Entry 7QCD (electron microscopy, 8.00 A resolution (low resolution: residue-level contacts below are approximate; hydrogen-bond / salt-bridge calls are withheld)); this record covers chains B and F of the 6 polymer chains in the assembly.

== Chain B ==
Molecule: Structural maintenance of chromosomes protein 6
Source organism: Saccharomyces cerevisiae (strain ATCC 204508 / S288c)
UniProtKB: Q12749 (SMC6_YEAST); numbering as in UniProt (aligned over 1-1114)
Chain sequence (1114 residues; row label = number of the first residue in the row):
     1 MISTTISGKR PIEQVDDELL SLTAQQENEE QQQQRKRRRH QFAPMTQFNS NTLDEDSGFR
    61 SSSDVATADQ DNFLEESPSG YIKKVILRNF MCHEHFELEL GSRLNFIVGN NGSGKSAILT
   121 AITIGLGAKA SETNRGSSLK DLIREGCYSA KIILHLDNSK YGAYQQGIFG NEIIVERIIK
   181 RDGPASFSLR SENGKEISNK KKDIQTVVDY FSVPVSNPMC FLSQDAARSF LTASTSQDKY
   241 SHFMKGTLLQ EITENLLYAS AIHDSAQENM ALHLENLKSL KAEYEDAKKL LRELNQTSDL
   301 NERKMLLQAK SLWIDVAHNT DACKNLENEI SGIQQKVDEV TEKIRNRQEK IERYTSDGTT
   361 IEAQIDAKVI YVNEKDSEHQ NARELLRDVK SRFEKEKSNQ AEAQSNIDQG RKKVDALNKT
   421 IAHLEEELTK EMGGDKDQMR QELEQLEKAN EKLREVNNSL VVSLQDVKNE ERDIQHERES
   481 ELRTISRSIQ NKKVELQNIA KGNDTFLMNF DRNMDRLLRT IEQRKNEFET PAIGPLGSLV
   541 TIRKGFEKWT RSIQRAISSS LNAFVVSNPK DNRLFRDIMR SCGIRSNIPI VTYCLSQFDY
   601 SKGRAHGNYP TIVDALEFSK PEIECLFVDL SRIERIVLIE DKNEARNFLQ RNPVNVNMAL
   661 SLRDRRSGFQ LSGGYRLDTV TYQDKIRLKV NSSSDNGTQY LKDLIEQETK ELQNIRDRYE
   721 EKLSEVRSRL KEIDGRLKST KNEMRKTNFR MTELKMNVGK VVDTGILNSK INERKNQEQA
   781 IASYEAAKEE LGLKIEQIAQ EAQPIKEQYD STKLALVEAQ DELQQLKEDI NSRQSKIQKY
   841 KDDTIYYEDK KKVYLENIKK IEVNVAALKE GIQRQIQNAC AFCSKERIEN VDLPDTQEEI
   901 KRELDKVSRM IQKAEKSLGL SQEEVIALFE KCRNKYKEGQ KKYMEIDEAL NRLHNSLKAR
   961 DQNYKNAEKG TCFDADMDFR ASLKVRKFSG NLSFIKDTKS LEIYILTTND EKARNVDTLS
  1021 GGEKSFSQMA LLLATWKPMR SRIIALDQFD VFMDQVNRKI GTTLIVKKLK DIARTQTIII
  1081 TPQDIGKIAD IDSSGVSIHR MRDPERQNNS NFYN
Disordered / not traced: 1-73, 214, 290-291, 371-386, 432-435, 806-813, 920-921, 1105-1114
Construct notes: engineered mutation Gln1048 (Glu in Q12749)

== Chain F ==
Molecule: Non-structural maintenance of chromosome element 4
Source organism: Saccharomyces cerevisiae (strain ATCC 204508 / S288c)
UniProtKB: P43124 (NSE4_YEAST); the construct has insertions or renumbered stretches relative to UniProt, so the offset changes along the chain: 1-124 = UniProt 1-124; 145-202 = UniProt 125-182; 213-402 = UniProt 213-402
Chain sequence (715 residues; each row starts with the number of its first residue; note: 30 numbers in that range are skipped by the numbering (no residue carries them; nothing is unmodelled there); a row labelled like 202A-202Z holds insertion residues (202A, then the next letters in order)):
     1 MSSTVISRKR RNSTVTEPDS SGETRKQKKS RSDEKSSSSK DGDPQLEFKV LQGYRDLESE
    61 MHKGRAQVTR TGDIGVAMDN LNAVDSLFNK VIGIKNNGLF AHDARAMVSI SELAQISVRN
   121 LKFD
   145 DSRSMVNLEN IVNSLKRYML KEHFKLNNIA ENRNDLTLAA DEQSAADQQE ESDGDIDR
202A-202Z TPDDNHTDKATSSFKATSMRHSYLQQ
203A-203D FSHY
   213 NEFSQFNWFR IGALYNTISK NAPITDHLMG PLSIEKKPRV LTQRRRNNDQ VGEKITAEKI
   273 TQHSLNSTQQ ETTPEQVKKC FKKLSKKLGP EGSINLFKFI IDPNSFSRSI ENLFYTSFLI
   333 KEGKLLMEHD EEGLPTIKIK QSISHTDSRS KEIERQRRRA AHQNHIIFQM DMPTWRKLIK
   393 KYNITSPFLD GSSGMAEIGT GFPFDPHYVE VLGERMHYVD VGPRDGTPVL FLHGNPTSSY
   453 VWRNIIPHVA PTHRCIAPDL IGMGKSDKPD LGYFFDDHVR FMDAFIEALG LEEVVLVIHD
   513 WGSALGFHWA KRNPERVKGI AFMEFIRPIP TWDEWPEFAR ETFQAFRTTD VGRKLIIDQN
   573 VFIEGTLPMG VVRPLTEVEM DHYREPFLNP VDREPLWRFP NELPIAGEPA NIVALVEEYM
   633 DWLHQSPVPK LLFWGTPGVL IPPAEAARLA KSLPNCKAVD IGPGLNLLQE DNPDLIGSEI
   693 ARWLSTLEIS GGSEQKLISE EDL
Disordered / not traced: 1-39, 145-183, 202A-202Z, 203A-203D, 246-282, 403-715
Construct notes: expression tag (403-715)

== Interface between chain B and chain F ==
Pairs across the interface - 37 pairs, chain B then chain F:
  Gln205(B) - Phe48(F)
  Gln205(B) - Arg55(F)
  Thr206(B) - Phe48(F)
  Asp209(B) - Pro44(F)
  Asp209(B) - Phe48(F)
  Asp209(B) - Leu51(F)
  Thr247(B) - Asn97(F)
  Leu248(B) - Asn97(F)
  Ile252(B) - Asn97(F)
  Asn255(B) - Ala101(F)
  Ile262(B) - Val108(F)
  Ile262(B) - Ser111(F)
  Ile262(B) - Glu112(F)
  Asn269(B) - Gln115(F)
  His273(B) - Gln115(F)
  His273(B) - Val118(F)
  His273(B) - Lys122(F)
  Asn276(B) - Lys122(F)
  Lys942(B) - Ile74(F)
  Lys942(B) - Leu121(F)
  Glu945(B) - Ile74(F)
  Glu945(B) - Met78(F)
  Ile946(B) - Val118(F)
  Glu948(B) - Met78(F)
  Ala949(B) - Leu81(F)
  Arg952(B) - Met78(F)
  Arg952(B) - Leu81(F)
  Arg952(B) - Asn82(F)
  Arg952(B) - Asp85(F)
  Arg960(B) - Phe88(F)
  Arg960(B) - Leu99(F)
  Arg960(B) - Phe100(F)
  Arg960(B) - Asp103(F)
  Asn963(B) - Phe100(F)
  Arg1040(B) - Lys95(F)
  Arg1040(B) - Asn96(F)
  Arg1040(B) - Asn97(F)
Also at the interface, not in a pair above, chain B (25 interface residues in all): Tyr258, Ala259, Leu277, Gly939, Arg1042
Also at the interface, not in a pair above, chain F (26 interface residues in all): Ala104, Arg119

== Summary ==
Chain B and chain F form an interface of 25 and 26 residues respectively.
Here chain B is Structural maintenance of chromosomes protein 6 and chain F is Non-structural maintenance of
chromosome element 4, both from Saccharomyces cerevisiae (strain ATCC 204508 / S288c). Entry 7QCD (CryoEM
structure of the Smc5/6-holocomplex (composite structure)) was determined by electron microscopy.
